Entry 9LU9 (electron microscopy, 3.30 A resolution); this record covers chains D and G of the 7 polymer chains in the assembly.

# Chain D
Name: Flagellar motor protein MotA
Source organism: Paenibacillus sp. TCA20
UniProt: A0A069DFV9 (A0A069DFV9_9BACL); numbering as in UniProt (aligned over 1-264)
Sequence (264 residues; row label = number of the first residue in the row):
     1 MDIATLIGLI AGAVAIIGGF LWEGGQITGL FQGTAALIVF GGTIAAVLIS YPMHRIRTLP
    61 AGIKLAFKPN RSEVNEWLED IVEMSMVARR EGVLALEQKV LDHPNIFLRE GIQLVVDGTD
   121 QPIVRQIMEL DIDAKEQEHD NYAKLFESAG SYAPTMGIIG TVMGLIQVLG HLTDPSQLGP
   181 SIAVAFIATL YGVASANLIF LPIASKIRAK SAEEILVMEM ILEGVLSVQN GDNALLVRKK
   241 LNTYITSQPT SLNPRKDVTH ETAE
Unresolved in the structure: 247-264
Residues lining bound ligands: Lauryl Maltose Neopentyl Glycol (AV0): L165, L169, L172, T173, P175, L178, G179, I182
Reported in the primary citation:
  - binding site for Lauryl Maltose Neopentyl Glycol: L165 to I182

# Chain G
Name: MotB1, Motility protein B
Source organism: Paenibacillus sp. TCA20
UniProt: P0AF06 (MOTB_ECOLI); residues 118-313 here correspond to UniProt positions 113-308 (UniProt number = residue number - 5)
Sequence (319 residues; row label = number of the first residue in the row):
     1 MRQRNRRTRN VKSAHSSGSP HDRWMITYAD LITLLLIFFV MMYAMSRLDA SKYEEVTSSL
    61 QTTFQSSSGI LDGGNGVIDY PSGQNGNSSS EANQPGSSGT GSDMGQEADG GPLTERESRL
   121 RKLRGDLDQL IESDPKLRAL RPHLKIDLVQ EGLRIQIIDS QNRPMFRTGS ADVEPYMRDI
   181 LRAIAPVLNG IPNRISLSGH TDDFPYASGE KGYSNWELSA DRANASRREL MVGGLDSGKV
   241 LRVVGMAATM RLSDRGPDDA VNRRISLLVL NKQAEQAILH ENAESQNEPV SALEKPEVAP
   301 QVSVPTMPSA EPRHHHHHH
Unresolved in the structure: 1-19, 54-319
Sequence notes: expression tag (314-319)
Residues lining bound ligands: Lauryl Maltose Neopentyl Glycol (AV0): L35, F38, M41, M42, M45, D49, K52

# Interface between chain D and chain G
Pairs across the interface - 8 pairs, chain D then chain G:
  I158(D) with D30(G)
  L165(D) with L34(G), hydrophobic; F38(G), hydrophobic
  L172(D) with M41(G), hydrophobic
  F186(D) with L34(G), hydrophobic
  V193(D) with T27(G)
  N197(D) with R23(G), hydrogen bond
  L201(D) with R23(G)
Interface residues without a listed pair, chain D (12 interface residues in all): P154, T161, L169, I182, T189
Interface residues without a listed pair, chain G (7 interface residues in all): L31

# Summary
12 residues of chain D face 7 of chain G across their interface; the contacts include 1 hydrogen bond. Its one
hydrogen-bonded contact is N197(D)-R23(G). Lauryl Maltose Neopentyl Glycol is bound between chain D and chain
G. The paper reports a binding site for Lauryl Maltose Neopentyl Glycol at L165(D).
Here chain D is Flagellar motor protein MotA and chain G is MotB1, Motility protein B, both from Paenibacillus
sp. TCA20. Entry 9LU9 (The chimeric flagellar motor complex between MotA1B1 from Paenibacillus sp. TCA20 and
MotAB from E.coli, state ...) was determined by electron microscopy, deposited together with 9LUB and 9LUC.
